8RZF - chain A; structure by X-ray diffraction, 2.04 A resolution.

Chain A:
Molecule: Probable ribonuclease FAU-1
From: Sulfolobus acidocaldarius
Notes: EC 3.1.26.-
UniProtKB: Q4J9H1 (FAU1_SULAC); numbering as in UniProt (aligned over 1-418)
Chain sequence (418 residues; row label = number of the first residue in the row):
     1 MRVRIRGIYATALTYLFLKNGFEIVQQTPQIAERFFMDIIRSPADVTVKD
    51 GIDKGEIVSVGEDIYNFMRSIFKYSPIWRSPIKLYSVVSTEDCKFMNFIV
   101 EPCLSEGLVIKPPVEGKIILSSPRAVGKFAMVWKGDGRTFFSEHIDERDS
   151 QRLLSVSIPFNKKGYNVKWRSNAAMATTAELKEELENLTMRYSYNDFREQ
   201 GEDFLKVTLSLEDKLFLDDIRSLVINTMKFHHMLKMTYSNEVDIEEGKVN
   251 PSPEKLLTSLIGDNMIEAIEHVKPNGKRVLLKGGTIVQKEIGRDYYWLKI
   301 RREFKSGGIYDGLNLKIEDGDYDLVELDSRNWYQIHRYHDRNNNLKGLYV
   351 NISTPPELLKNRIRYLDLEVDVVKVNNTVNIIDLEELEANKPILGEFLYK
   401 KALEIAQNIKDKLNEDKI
Not modelled in the structure: 416-418
Cystine bridges: Cys93-Cys103
Metal / ion sites: Mg2+: Asn351, Asp367, Asp371

Summary:
Asn351, Asp367 and Asp371 coordinate Mg2+.
Chain A is Probable ribonuclease FAU-1 (Sulfolobus acidocaldarius); the structure, RNase W from Sulfolobus
acidocaldarius, was determined by X-ray diffraction together with 8RZA from the same study.
